Entry 2M1D (solution NMR); this record covers chains A and B.

# Chain A
Protein: Insulin
Organism: Homo sapiens
UniProt: P01308 (INS_HUMAN); residues 1-21 here correspond to UniProt positions 90-110 (UniProt number = residue number + 89)
Sequence (21 residues; each row starts with the number of its first residue):
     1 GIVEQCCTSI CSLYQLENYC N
Disulfide bonds: C6-C11

# Chain B
Protein: Insulin
Organism: Homo sapiens
UniProt: P01308 (INS_HUMAN); residues 1-30 here correspond to UniProt positions 25-54 (UniProt number = residue number + 24)
Sequence (30 residues; row label = number of the first residue in the row):
     1 FVNQHLCGSH LVEALYLVCG ERGFFYTKPT
Sequence notes: engineered mutation K28 (Pro52 in P01308), P29 (Lys53 in P01308)

# Chain A / chain B interface
Contacting residue pairs (32; chain A residue first):
  I2(A) - L11(B)
  I2(A) - Y26(B)
  C6(A) - H5(B)
  C6(A) - L6(B)
  C7(A) - H5(B)
  C7(A) - L6(B)
  C7(A) - C7(B)  disulfide
  T8(A) - H5(B)
  S9(A) - H5(B)
  I10(A) - N3(B)
  I10(A) - Q4(B)
  I10(A) - H5(B)
  C11(A) - V2(B)
  S12(A) - F1(B)
  L13(A) - F1(B)
  L13(A) - V18(B)
  L16(A) - F1(B)
  L16(A) - L15(B)
  L16(A) - V18(B)
  E17(A) - V18(B)
  E17(A) - R22(B)
  Y19(A) - L15(B)
  Y19(A) - F24(B)
  Y19(A) - F25(B)
  Y19(A) - Y26(B)
  C20(A) - C19(B)  disulfide
  C20(A) - G23(B)
  C20(A) - K28(B)
  N21(A) - R22(B)
  N21(A) - G23(B)
  N21(A) - F24(B)
  N21(A) - K28(B)
Also at the interface, not in a pair above, chain A (17 interface residues in all): G1, V3, N18
Also at the interface, not in a pair above, chain B (19 interface residues in all): A14, T27
Disulfides between the chains: C7(A)-C7(B), C20(A)-C19(B)

# In short
17 residues of chain A and 19 residues of chain B are in contact; the contacts include 2 disulfide bonds.
Here chain A is Insulin and chain B is Insulin, both from Homo sapiens. Entry 2M1D (Biosynthetic engineered
B28K-B29P human insulin monomer structure in in water/acetonitrile solutions) was determined by solution NMR
together with 2M1E from the same study.
